PDB entry 4EGM | X-ray diffraction, 2.91 A resolution | chain A

[Chain A]
Protein: Cytochrome P450
Organism: Rhodopseudomonas palustris
UniProtKB: Q2IU02 (Q2IU02_RHOP2); residues 0-409 here correspond to UniProt positions 1-410 (UniProt number = residue number + 1)
Sequence (410 residues; row label = number of the first residue in the row; numbering starts at 0):
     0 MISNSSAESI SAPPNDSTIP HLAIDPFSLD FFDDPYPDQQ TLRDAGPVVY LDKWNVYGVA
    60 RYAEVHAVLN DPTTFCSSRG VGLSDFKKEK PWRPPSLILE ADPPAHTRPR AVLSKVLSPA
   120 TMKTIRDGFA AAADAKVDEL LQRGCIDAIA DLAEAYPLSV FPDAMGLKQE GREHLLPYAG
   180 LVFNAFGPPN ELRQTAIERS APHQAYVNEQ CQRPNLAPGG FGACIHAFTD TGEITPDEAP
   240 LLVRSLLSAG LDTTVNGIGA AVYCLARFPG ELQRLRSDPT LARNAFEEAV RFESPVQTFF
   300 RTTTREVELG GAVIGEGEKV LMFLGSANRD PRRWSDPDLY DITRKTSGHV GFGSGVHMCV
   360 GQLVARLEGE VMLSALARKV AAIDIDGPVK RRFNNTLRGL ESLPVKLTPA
Unresolved in the structure: 0-16
Ion coordination: heme Fe near C358 (its only coordinating residue here)
Residues lining bound ligands:
  - 4-ethylbenzoic acid (EGM): R92, S95, I97, L98, V181, F182, F185, R243, S244, S247, A248, T252, F298
  - heme (HEM): L68, V80, I97, L98, H105, R109, L112, L116, F160, S244, L245, A248, G249, T252, T253, G256, V289, P294, V295, F298, R300, G350, F351, G352, V355, H356, C358, V359, G360, V363, A364

[Summary]
Bound to chain A: heme and 4-ethylbenzoic acid.
Chain A is Cytochrome P450 (Rhodopseudomonas palustris); the structure, The X-ray crystal structure of
CYP199A4 in complex with 4-ethylbenzoic acid, was determined by X-ray diffraction (same publication as 4EGN,
4EGO and 4EGP).
